PDB entry 1BCP | X-ray diffraction, 2.70 A resolution | chains A and D of the 6 polymer chains in the assembly

Chain A:
Molecule: Pertussis toxin
Organism: Bordetella pertussis
Notes: EC 2.4.2.-
UniProt: P04977 (TOX1_BORPE); residues 1-235 here correspond to UniProt positions 35-269 (UniProt number = residue number + 34)
Chain sequence (235 residues; numbered 1 to 235; the number before each row is that of its first residue):
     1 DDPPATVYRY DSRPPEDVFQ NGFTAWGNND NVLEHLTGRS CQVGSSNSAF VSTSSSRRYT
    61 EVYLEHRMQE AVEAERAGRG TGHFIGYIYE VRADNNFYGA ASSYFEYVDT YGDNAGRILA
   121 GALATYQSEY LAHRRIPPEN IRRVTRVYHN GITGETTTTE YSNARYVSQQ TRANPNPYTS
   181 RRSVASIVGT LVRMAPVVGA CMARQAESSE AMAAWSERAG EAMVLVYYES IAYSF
Unresolved in the structure: 1, 211-220
Disulfides: Cys41-Cys201
UniProt features mapped onto this chain:
  - active site: His35, Glu129
  - binding site (NAD(+)): Trp26
Reported in the primary citation:
  - conformationally variable residues: Tyr233 to Phe235

Chain D:
Molecule: Pertussis toxin
Organism: Bordetella pertussis
Notes: EC 2.4.2.-
UniProt: P0A3R5 (TOX4_BORPE); residues 1-110 here correspond to UniProt positions 43-152 (UniProt number = residue number + 42)
Chain sequence (110 residues; numbered 1 to 110; the number before each row is that of its first residue):
     1 DVPYVLVKTN MVVTSVAMKP YEVTPTRMLV CGIAAKLGAA ASSPDAHVPF CFGKDLKRPG
    61 SSPMEVMLRA VFMQQRPLRM FLGPKQLTFE GKPALELIRM VECSGKQDCP
Disulfides: Cys31-Cys51, Cys103-Cys109

Chain A / chain D interface:
Contacting residue pairs (14; chain A residue first):
  Asp113(A) - Val12(D)
  Asp113(A) - Thr14(D)
  Asp113(A) - Gln75(D)
  Asn114(A) - Leu37(D)
  Asn114(A) - Gln75(D)
  Asn114(A) - Pro77(D)
  Gly116(A) - Gln75(D)
  Arg117(A) - Met73(D)
  Arg117(A) - Gln74(D)  hydrogen bond
  Ile118(A) - Phe72(D)  hydrophobic
  Ile118(A) - Met73(D)  hydrophobic
  Val188(A) - Gln74(D)  hydrogen bond (backbone-side chain)
  Tyr233(A) - Arg69(D)
  Tyr233(A) - Met73(D)  hydrophobic
Interface residues without a listed pair, chain A (9 interface residues in all): Leu119, Glu229
Interface residues without a listed pair, chain D (11 interface residues in all): Ala35, Arg76

In short:
9 residues of chain A and 11 residues of chain D are in contact; the contacts include 2 hydrogen bonds. Among
the polar pairs are Arg117(A)-Gln74(D) and Val188(A)-Gln74(D). From UniProt: active-site residues His35(A) and
Glu129(A) and NAD+-binding residue Trp26(A) on chain A. From the paper: conformational variability at
Tyr233(A).
Chain A is Pertussis toxin and chain D is Pertussis toxin, both from Bordetella pertussis; the structure,
Binary complex of pertussis toxin and ATP, was determined by X-ray diffraction.
